Entry 4L1I (X-ray diffraction, 1.20 A resolution); this record covers chain A.

== Chain A ==
Name: EGFP-based Calcium Sensor CatchER
Organism: Aequorea victoria
UniProtKB: P42212 (GFP_AEQVI); aligned to UniProt positions 2-230 over residues 2-230
Chain sequence (230 residues; each row starts with the number of its first residue; note: 2 numbers in that range are skipped by the numbering (no residue carries them; nothing is unmodelled there); numbering starts at 0):
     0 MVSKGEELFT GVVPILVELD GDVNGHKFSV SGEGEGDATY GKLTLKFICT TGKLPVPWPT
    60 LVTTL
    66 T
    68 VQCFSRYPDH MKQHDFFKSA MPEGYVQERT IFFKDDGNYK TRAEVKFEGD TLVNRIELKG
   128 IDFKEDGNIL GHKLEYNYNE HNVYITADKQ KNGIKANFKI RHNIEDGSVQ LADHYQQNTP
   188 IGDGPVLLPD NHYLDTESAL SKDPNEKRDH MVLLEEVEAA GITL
Disordered / not traced: 230-231
Covalently attached groups: covalent link Leu-64/Thr-66; covalent link Thr-66/Val-68
Modified residues: Thr-66 (circularized tri-peptide chromophore; CRO)
Construct notes: expression tag (0-1, 231); engineered mutation Leu-64 (Phe in P42212), Glu-147 (Ser in P42212), Thr-153 (Met in P42212), Ala-163 (Val in P42212), Asp-202 (Ser in P42212), Glu-204 (Gln in P42212), Glu-223 (Phe in P42212), Glu-225 (Thr in P42212); chromophore (66, 66, 66)
Metal / ion sites: Ca2+ site 1: Glu-147, Asp-202
Reported in the primary citation:
  - Ca2+ coordination: Glu-147, Asp-202
  - conformationally variable residues (side-chain flip): Glu-222
  - contacts within the chain: Arg-73/Glu-225

== In short ==
Glu-147 and Asp-202 coordinate Ca2+ site 1. The paper reports Ca2+ coordination by Glu-147 and Asp-202;
conformational variability at Glu-222.
Chain A is EGFP-based Calcium Sensor CatchER (Aequorea victoria); the structure, Crystal structure of
EGFP-based Calcium Sensor CatchER complexed with Ca, was determined by X-ray diffraction together with 4L12
and 4L13 from the same study.
